PDB entry 5BYB | X-ray diffraction, 2.30 A resolution | chain A

# Chain A
Molecule: Inositol hexakisphosphate and diphosphoinositol-pentakisphosphate kinase 2
From: Homo sapiens
Notes: EC 2.7.4.21, 2.7.4.24
UniProtKB: O43314 (VIP2_HUMAN); numbering as in UniProt (aligned over 41-366)
Sequence (330 residues; numbered 37 to 366; the number before each row is that of its first residue):
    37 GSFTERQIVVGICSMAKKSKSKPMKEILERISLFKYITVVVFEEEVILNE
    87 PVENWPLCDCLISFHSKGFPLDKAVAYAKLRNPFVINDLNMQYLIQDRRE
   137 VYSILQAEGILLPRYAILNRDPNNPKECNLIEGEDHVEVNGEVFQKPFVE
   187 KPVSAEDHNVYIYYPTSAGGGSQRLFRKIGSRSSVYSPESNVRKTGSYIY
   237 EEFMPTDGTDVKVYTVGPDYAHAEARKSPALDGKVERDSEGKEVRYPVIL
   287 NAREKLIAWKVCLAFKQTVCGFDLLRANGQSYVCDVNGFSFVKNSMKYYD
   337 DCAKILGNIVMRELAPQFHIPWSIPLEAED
Unresolved in the structure: 37-42, 360-366
Sequence notes: expression tag (37-40)
Metal / ion sites: Mg2+ site 1: Ser68, Phe70, Ile73; Mg2+ site 2: Asp309, Asp321 (together with ADP); Mg2+ site 3: Asp321, Asn323 (together with ADP)
Small-molecule neighbours:
  - 4WY ({[(1R,3S,4S,5R,6S)-2,4,5,6-tetrakis(phosphonooxy)cyclohexane-1,3-diyl]bis[oxy(2-oxoethane-2,1-diyl)]}bis(phosphonic acid)): Lys53, Lys54, Ser102, Lys103, Glu192, His194, Arg213, Lys214, Lys248, Tyr250, Arg262, Arg273, Asn323, Ser326, Lys329
  - ADP (adenosine-5'-diphosphate): Arg134, Pro149, Val185, Lys187, Ala191, His194, Val196, Leu211, Glu237, Glu238, Phe239, Met240, Asp246, Ser264, Pro265, Asp309, Leu311, Cys320, Asp321, Asn323

# Summary
Chain A binds ADP and compound 4WY. Ser68, Phe70 and Ile73 coordinate Mg2+ site 1. Asp309 and Asp321
coordinate Mg2+ site 2.
Chain A is Inositol hexakisphosphate and diphosphoinositol-pentakisphosphate kinase 2 (Homo sapiens); the
structure, Crystal structure of the catalytic domain of human diphosphoinositol pentakisphosphate kinase 2
(PPIP5K2) in complex with ..., was determined by X-ray diffraction together with 5BYA from the same study.
